Entry 2R8J (X-ray diffraction, 3.10 A resolution); this record covers chains U and A of the 3 polymer chains in the assembly.

== Chain U ==
Molecule: 11-nt DNA strand
Sequence (11 nucleotides; numbered 4 to 14; the number before each row is that of its first residue):
     4 GGCTCATCCAC
Bound ions: Cisplatin Pt: DG4, DG5
Small-molecule neighbours: Cisplatin (CPT): DG4, DG5, DC6

== Chain A ==
Molecule: DNA polymerase eta
Organism: Saccharomyces cerevisiae
Notes: EC 2.7.7.7; fragment: Catalytic domain
Reference sequence: Q04049 (POLH_YEAST); numbering as in UniProt (aligned over 1-531)
Sequence (554 residues; numbered -22 to 531; the number before each row is that of its first residue; numbers below 1 keep their minus sign (Met-22 is residue -22)):
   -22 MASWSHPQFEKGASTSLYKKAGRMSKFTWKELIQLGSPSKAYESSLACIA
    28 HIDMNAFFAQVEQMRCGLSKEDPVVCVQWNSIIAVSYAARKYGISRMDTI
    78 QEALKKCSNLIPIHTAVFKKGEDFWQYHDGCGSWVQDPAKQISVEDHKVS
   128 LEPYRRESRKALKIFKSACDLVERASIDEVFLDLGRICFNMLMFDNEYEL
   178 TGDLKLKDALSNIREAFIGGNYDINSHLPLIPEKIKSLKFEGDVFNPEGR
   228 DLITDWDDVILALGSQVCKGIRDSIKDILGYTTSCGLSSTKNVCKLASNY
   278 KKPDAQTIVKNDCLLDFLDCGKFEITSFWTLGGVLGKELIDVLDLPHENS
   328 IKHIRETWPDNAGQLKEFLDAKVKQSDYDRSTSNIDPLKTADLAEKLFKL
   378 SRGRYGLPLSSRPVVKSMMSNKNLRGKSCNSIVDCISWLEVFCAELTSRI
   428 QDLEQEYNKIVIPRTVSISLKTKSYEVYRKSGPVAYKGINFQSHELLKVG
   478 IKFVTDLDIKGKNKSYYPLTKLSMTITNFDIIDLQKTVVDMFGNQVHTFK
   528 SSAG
Not modelled in the structure: -22 to -2, 510-531
Differences from the reference sequence: expression tag (-22 to 0)
Swiss-Prot annotation at these positions:
  - binding site (Mg(2+)): Asp30, Asp155
  - mutagenesis: Asp30 (D30A: Abolishes DNA polymerase activity), Phe34 (F34L: Alters translesion activity), Glu39 (E39A: Abolishes DNA polymerase activity), Tyr64 (Y64F/A: Decreases efficiency of nucleotide incorporation), Arg67 (R67A: Decreases efficiency of nucleotide incorporation), Asp155 (D155A: Abolishes DNA polymerase activity and increases UV-induced mutations), Glu156 (E156A: Decreases efficiency of nucleotide incorporation), Lys279 (K279A: Decreases efficiency of nucleotide incorporation)
Bound ions: Ca2+ site 1: Asp30, Glu156 (together with 2'-deoxycytidine-5'-triphosphate); Ca2+ site 2: Asp30, Met31, Asp155 (together with 2'-deoxycytidine-5'-triphosphate)
Small-molecule neighbours: 2'-deoxycytidine-5'-triphosphate (DCP): Asp30, Met31, Asn32, Ala33, Phe34, Phe35, Ile60, Ala61, Tyr64, Arg67, Arg73, Ile154, Asp155, Glu156, Lys279

== How chain U and chain A interact ==
Contacting residue pairs - 12 pairs, chain U then chain A:
  DG4(U) with Met74(A), base contact
  DG5(U) with Gln55(A), hydrogen bond to the base; Trp56(A), phosphate contact; Ile60(A), base contact; Met74(A), base contact
  DC6(U) with Gln55(A), sugar contact; Trp56(A), phosphate contact
  DT7(U) with Lys125(A), salt bridge to the phosphate; Leu128(A), sugar contact; Asn398(A), hydrogen bond to the phosphate
  DC8(U) with Arg132(A), salt bridge to the phosphate; Arg426(A), salt bridge to the phosphate
Other interface residues (no listed pair), chain U (7 interface residues in all): DA9, DT10
Other interface residues (no listed pair), chain A (15 interface residues in all): Ser58, Arg73, Pro390, Ser394, Met396, Asn400

== In short ==
The interface between chain U and chain A involves 7 residues on one side and 15 on the other, with 2 hydrogen
bonds and 3 salt bridges. Polar contacts include DG5(U)-Gln55(A), DT7(U)-Asn398(A) and DT7(U)-Lys125(A). Chain
U binds Cisplatin. Ligands of chain A: 2'-deoxycytidine-5'-triphosphate.
Here chain U is an 11-nt DNA strand and chain A is DNA polymerase eta (Saccharomyces cerevisiae). Entry 2R8J
(Structure of the Eukaryotic DNA Polymerase eta in complex with 1,2-d(GpG)-cisplatin containing DNA) was
determined by X-ray diffraction, deposited together with 2R8K.
